PDB entry 8WPL | electron microscopy, 3.04 A resolution | chains A and B of the 4 polymer chains in the assembly

Chain A:
Molecule: Short transient receptor potential channel 1
Organism: Homo sapiens
Reference sequence: P48995 (TRPC1_HUMAN); residues 1-793 here = UniProt positions 1-793
Sequence (797 residues; row label = number of the first residue in the row; numbers below 1 keep their minus sign (Gly-3 is residue -3)):
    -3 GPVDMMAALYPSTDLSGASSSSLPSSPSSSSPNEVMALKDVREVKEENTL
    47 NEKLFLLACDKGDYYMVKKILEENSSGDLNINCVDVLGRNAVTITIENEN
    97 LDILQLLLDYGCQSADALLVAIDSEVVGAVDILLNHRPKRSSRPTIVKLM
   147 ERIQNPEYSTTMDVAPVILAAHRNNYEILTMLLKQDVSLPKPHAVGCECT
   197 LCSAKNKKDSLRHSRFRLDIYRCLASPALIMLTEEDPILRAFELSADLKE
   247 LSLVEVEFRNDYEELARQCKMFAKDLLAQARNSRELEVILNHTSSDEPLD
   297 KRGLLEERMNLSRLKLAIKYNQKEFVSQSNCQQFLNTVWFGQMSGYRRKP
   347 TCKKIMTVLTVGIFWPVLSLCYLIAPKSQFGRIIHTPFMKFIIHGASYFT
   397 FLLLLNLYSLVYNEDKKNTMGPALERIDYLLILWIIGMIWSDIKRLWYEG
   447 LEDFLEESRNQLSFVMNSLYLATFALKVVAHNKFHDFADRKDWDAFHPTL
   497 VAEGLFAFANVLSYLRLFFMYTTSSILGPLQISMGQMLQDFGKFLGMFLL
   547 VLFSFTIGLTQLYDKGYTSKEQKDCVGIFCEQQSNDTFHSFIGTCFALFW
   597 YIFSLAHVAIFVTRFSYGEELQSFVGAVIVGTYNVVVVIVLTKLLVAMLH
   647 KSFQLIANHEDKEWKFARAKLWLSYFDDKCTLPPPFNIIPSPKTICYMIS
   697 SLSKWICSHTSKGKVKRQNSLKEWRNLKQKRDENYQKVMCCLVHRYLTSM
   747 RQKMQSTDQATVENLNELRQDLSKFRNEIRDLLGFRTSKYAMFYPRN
Disordered / not traced: -3 to 29, 132-154, 292-304, 563-569, 684-720, 780-793
Differences from the reference sequence: expression tag (-3 to 0)
Disulfide bonds: Cys571-Cys576
Bound ions: Zn2+: His189, Cys193, Cys195, Cys198
Ligand contacts:
  - 3-sn-phosphatidic acid (LPP; 2-(hexadecanoyloxy)-1-[(phosphonooxy)methyl]ethyl hexadecanoate), molecule 1: Leu511, Phe514, Leu534, Phe540, Leu541, Phe544, Leu545, Leu548, Phe575, Cys591, Phe592, Phe595, Trp596, Ile598, Val633, Leu637, Thr638, Leu641
  - 3-sn-phosphatidic acid (LPP), molecule 2: Val547, Phe620, Ala623, Val624, Gly627, Thr628, Val631, Val632, Ile635, Val636, Leu637
UniProt features mapped onto this chain:
  - binding site (Zn(2+)): His189, Cys193, Cys195, Cys198
  - mutagenesis: Leu601 (L601G: Decreases permeability to calcium ions and increases permeability to cesium ions), His646 (H646N: Decreases permeability to calcium ions and increases permeability to cesium ions), Lys647 (K647N: Decreases permeability to calcium ions)

Chain B:
Molecule: Short transient receptor potential channel 4
Organism: Homo sapiens
Reference sequence: Q9UBN4 (TRPC4_HUMAN), isoform Q9UBN4-2; residue numbers follow UniProt; this construct covers 1-893
Sequence (915 residues; row label = number of the first residue in the row):
     1 MAQFYYKRNVNAPYRDRIPLRIVRAESELSPSEKAYLNAVEKGDYASVKK
    51 SLEEAEIYFKININCIDPLGRTALLIAIENENLELIELLLSFNVYVGDAL
   101 LHAIRKEVVGAVELLLNHKKPSGEKQVPPILLDKQFSEFTPDITPIILAA
   151 HTNNYEIIKLLVQKGVSVPRPHEVRCNCVECVSSSDVDSLRHSRSRLNIY
   201 KALASPSLIALSSEDPFLTAFQLSWELQELSKVENEFKSEYEELSRQCKQ
   251 FAKDLLDQTRSSRELEIILNYRDDNSLIEEQSGNDLARLKLAIKYRQKEF
   301 VAQPNCQQLLASRWYDEFPGWRRRHWAVKMVTCFIIGLLFPVFSVCYLIA
   351 PKSPLGLFIRKPFIKFICHTASYLTFLFLLLLASQHIDRSDLNRQGPPPT
   401 IVEWMILPWVLGFIWGEIKQMWDGGLQDYIHDWWNLMDFVMNSLYLATIS
   451 LKIVAFVKYSALNPRESWDMWHPTLVAEALFAIANIFSSLRLISLFTANS
   501 HLGPLQISLGRMLLDILKFLFIYCLVLLAFANGLNQLYFYYEETKGLTCK
   551 GIRCEKQNNAFSTLFETLQSLFWSIFGLINLYVTNVKAQHEFTEFVGATM
   601 FGTYNVISLVVLLNMLIAMMNNSYQLIADHADIEWKFARTKLWMSYFEEG
   651 GTLPTPFNVIPSPKSLWYLIKWIWTHLCKKKMRRKPESFGTIGRRAADNL
   701 RRHHQYQEVMRNLVKRYVAAMIRDAKTEEGLTEENFKELKQDISSFRFEV
   751 LGLLRGSKLSTIQSANASKESSNSADSDEKSDSEEEVARQQAAGPLERNI
   801 QLESRGLASRGDLSIPGLSEQCVLVDHRERNTDTLGLQVGKRVCPFKSEK
   851 VVVEDTVPIIPKEKHAKEEDSSIDYDLNLPDTVTHEDYVTTRLSRASTVP
   901 RARDPPVATLEVLFQ
Disordered / not traced: 1-14, 119-134, 274-284, 386-390, 459-464, 544-546, 660-694, 755-915
Differences from the reference sequence: expression tag (894-915)
Disulfide bonds: Cys549-Cys554
Bound ions: Zn2+: His172, Cys176, Cys178, Cys181; Ca2+: Glu417, Asn435
Ligand contacts:
  - 3-sn-phosphatidic acid (LPP; 2-(hexadecanoyloxy)-1-[(phosphonooxy)methyl]ethyl hexadecanoate), molecule 1: Leu509, Leu513, Phe519, Leu520, Tyr523, Cys524, Leu527, Arg553, Phe565, Leu568, Gln569, Phe572, Trp573, Ile575, Ser608, Leu612, Leu613
  - 3-sn-phosphatidic acid (LPP), molecule 2: Val526, Phe595, Ala598, Thr599, Gly602, Thr603, Val606, Ile607, Val610, Val611
UniProt features mapped onto this chain:
  - binding site (Zn(2+)): His172, Cys176, Cys178, Cys181
  - binding site (Ca(2+)): Glu417, Gln420, Asn435, Asp438
  - natural variant: Glu138 (E138K: In a breast cancer sample)

Interface between chain A and chain B:
Contacting residue pairs (184):
  Glu30(A) with Arg170(B), salt bridge
  Val31(A) with Ser167(B); Val168(B); Pro169(B), hydrophobic; Arg170(B)
  Met32(A) with Ser167(B); Val168(B); Arg170(B); Leu203(B), hydrophobic
  Leu34(A) with Ile146(B), hydrophobic; Val166(B); Val168(B), hydrophobic; Leu208(B), hydrophobic
  Lys35(A) with Leu211(B); Ser212(B)
  Asp36(A) with Lys159(B); Leu211(B)
  Val37(A) with Leu211(B), hydrogen bond (backbone-backbone); Ser212(B); Ser213(B); Glu214(B)
  Arg38(A) with Ala210(B), hydrogen bond (side chain-backbone); Ser213(B), hydrogen bond (side chain-backbone); Glu214(B), hydrogen bond (side chain-backbone); Pro216(B); Arg711(B); Val714(B)
  Val40(A) with Lys159(B)
  Lys41(A) with Lys159(B)
  Val82(A) with Glu156(B); Lys159(B)
  Leu83(A) with Glu156(B); Ile722(B), hydrophobic
  Glu93(A) with Lys726(B)
  Asp119(A) with Arg723(B), salt bridge
  Thr157(A) with Arg260(B), hydrogen bond
  Ala190(A) with Arg323(B)
  Val191(A) with Arg323(B), hydrogen bond (backbone-side chain)
  Gly192(A) with Arg323(B)
  Cys193(A) with Arg323(B), hydrogen bond (backbone-side chain)
  Glu194(A) with Arg323(B), salt bridge
  Asp205(A) with Ser261(B), hydrogen bond; Ser262(B), hydrogen bond (side chain-backbone); Arg263(B)
  Ser206(A) with Ser262(B); Gln308(B)
  Leu207(A) with Thr259(B); Ser261(B); Ser262(B), hydrogen bond (backbone-side chain); Asn305(B); Gln308(B)
  Ser210(A) with Gln308(B), hydrogen bond
  Arg211(A) with Thr259(B); Arg260(B)
  Val250(A) with Arg322(B), hydrogen bond (backbone-side chain)
  Glu251(A) with Arg322(B), salt bridge
  Val252(A) with Arg322(B)
  Glu253(A) with Pro304(B); Gln308(B); Arg322(B), salt bridge
  Phe254(A) with Pro304(B), hydrophobic; Asn305(B)
  Lys539(A) with His501(B); Leu502(B); Leu505(B)
  Met543(A) with Ile493(B), hydrophobic; Leu509(B), hydrophobic
  Leu546(A) with Ser489(B); Leu492(B), hydrophobic; Ile493(B), hydrophobic; Phe496(B), hydrophobic
  Val547(A) with Leu490(B), hydrophobic
  Phe549(A) with Ser489(B)
  Ser550(A) with Ser489(B); Leu490(B)
  Ile553(A) with Leu381(B), hydrophobic; Asn485(B)
  Gly554(A) with Ala482(B); Ile486(B)
  Thr556(A) with Ser384(B)
  Gln557(A) with Ser384(B); Glu478(B); Phe481(B); Ala482(B); Asn485(B)
  Leu558(A) with Ala479(B), hydrophobic; Ala482(B), hydrophobic
  Asp560(A) with Ser384(B)
  Lys561(A) with Arg465(B); Glu478(B), salt bridge
  Gln578(A) with Glu555(B), hydrogen bond
  Phe587(A) with Leu381(B), hydrophobic
  Tyr597(A) with Leu578(B), hydrophobic
  Ser600(A) with Phe576(B)
  Ala602(A) with Phe576(B); Gly577(B); Leu578(B), hydrophobic
  Val604(A) with Leu578(B)
  Ala605(A) with Leu578(B), hydrophobic
  Ile606(A) with Ile552(B); Gln557(B); Trp573(B), hydrophobic; Leu578(B); Ile579(B), hydrophobic
  Phe607(A) with Arg553(B); Cys554(B); Glu555(B)
  Arg610(A) with Cys549(B), hydrogen bond; Arg553(B); Cys554(B), hydrogen bond
  Tyr613(A) with Arg465(B); Glu466(B)
  Glu615(A) with Arg465(B); Leu475(B)
  Glu616(A) with Met470(B)
  Leu617(A) with Met470(B); Trp471(B), hydrophobic; Leu475(B); Val476(B), hydrophobic; Ala479(B), hydrophobic
  Gln618(A) with Leu475(B); Ala479(B)
  Ser619(A) with Arg553(B)
  Phe620(A) with Phe565(B), hydrophobic; Gln569(B)
  Ala623(A) with Arg553(B); Trp573(B)
  Ile625(A) with Ile486(B), hydrophobic
  Val626(A) with Trp573(B), hydrophobic
  Gly627(A) with Phe572(B); Trp573(B)
  Asn630(A) with Trp573(B); Phe576(B)
  Val631(A) with Phe572(B), hydrophobic
  Ile635(A) with Phe576(B), hydrophobic; Leu613(B), hydrophobic; Leu616(B); Met620(B)
  Lys639(A) with Leu613(B); Ile617(B); Met620(B)
  Leu640(A) with Leu509(B), hydrophobic; Met512(B), hydrophobic; Met620(B), hydrophobic
  Val642(A) with Ile617(B), hydrophobic
  Ala643(A) with Met620(B); Asn621(B); Tyr624(B)
  Met644(A) with Leu505(B), hydrophobic; Tyr624(B)
  His646(A) with Asn621(B); Gln625(B)
  Lys647(A) with Tyr624(B); Ala628(B)
  Gln650(A) with Gln625(B), hydrogen bond
  Ala756(A) with Leu731(B), hydrophobic
  Thr757(A) with Thr727(B); Glu728(B); Glu729(B); Leu731(B)
  Val758(A) with Lys726(B); Glu729(B), hydrogen bond (backbone-backbone); Leu731(B)
  Glu759(A) with Lys726(B), hydrogen bond (backbone-backbone); Thr727(B)
  Leu761(A) with Leu731(B), hydrophobic; Asn735(B); Leu739(B), hydrophobic
  Leu764(A) with Leu739(B), hydrophobic
  Arg765(A) with Glu738(B); Leu739(B); Asp742(B)
  Leu768(A) with Leu739(B), hydrophobic; Asp742(B); Ile743(B), hydrophobic
  Phe771(A) with Phe746(B), hydrophobic
  Arg772(A) with Ser745(B), hydrogen bond (side chain-backbone); Phe746(B); Glu749(B), salt bridge
  Ile775(A) with Phe746(B), hydrophobic; Val750(B), hydrophobic
  Arg776(A) with Glu749(B), salt bridge
  Leu779(A) with Leu753(B), hydrophobic; Leu754(B), hydrophobic
Other interface residues (no listed pair), chain A (100 interface residues in all): Ala33, Glu43, Ser155, Thr156, Arg208, Phe540, Phe551, Leu601, Thr609, Val621, Val634, Val636
Other interface residues (no listed pair), chain B (110 interface residues in all): Glu81, Tyr155, Val162, Gln163, Pro171, Asp257, Leu265, Gln307, Ala383, Gln385, Ile483, Gln506, Ile516, Lys550, Ile575, Gln707, Gly730, Phe736

Overview:
100 residues of chain A face 110 of chain B across their interface, with 19 hydrogen bonds and 8 salt bridges.
Polar pairs include Glu30(A)-Arg170(B), Asp119(A)-Arg723(B) and Glu194(A)-Arg323(B). One 3-sn-phosphatidic
acid molecule is bound between chain A and chain B. Chain A binds 3-sn-phosphatidic acid.
Chain A is Short transient receptor potential channel 1 and chain B is Short transient receptor potential
channel 4, both from Homo sapiens; the structure, Cryo-EM structure of the human TRPC1/C4 heteromer, was
determined by electron microscopy together with 8WPM and 8WPN from the same study.
